PDB entry 7PBP | electron microscopy, 3.20 A resolution | chains D and E of the 10 polymer chains in the assembly

[Chain D (and E)]
Name: Holliday junction ATP-dependent DNA helicase RuvB
From: Streptococcus thermophilus
Notes: EC 3.6.4.12; chain E of this document is another copy of the same molecule, construct and numbering; everything in this record applies to it too
UniProt: A0A2U2MES7 (A0A2U2MES7_STRTR); residue numbers follow UniProt; this construct covers 19-333
Amino-acid sequence (315 residues; row label = number of the first residue in the row):
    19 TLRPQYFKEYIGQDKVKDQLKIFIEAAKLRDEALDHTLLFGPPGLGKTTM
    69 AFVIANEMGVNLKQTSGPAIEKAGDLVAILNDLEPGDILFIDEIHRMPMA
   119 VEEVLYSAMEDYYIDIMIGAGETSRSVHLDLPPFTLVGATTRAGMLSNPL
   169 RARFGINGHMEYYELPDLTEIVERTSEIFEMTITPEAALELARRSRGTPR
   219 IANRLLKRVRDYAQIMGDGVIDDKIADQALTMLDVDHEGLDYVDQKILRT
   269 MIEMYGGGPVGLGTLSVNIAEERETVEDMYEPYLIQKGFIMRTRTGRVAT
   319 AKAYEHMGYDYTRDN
Not modelled in the structure: 332-333 (chain E: 331-333)
Ion coordination: Mg2+: Thr-66 (together with ATP-gamma-S)
Ligand contacts: ATP-gamma-S (AGS; phosphothiophosphoric acid-adenylate ester): Leu-20, Arg-21, Pro-22, Tyr-28, Ile-29, Pro-60, Pro-61, Gly-62, Leu-63, Gly-64, Lys-65, Thr-66, Thr-67, Thr-159, Tyr-181, Ile-189, Pro-217, Arg-218, Asn-221
Reported in the primary citation:
  - conformationally variable residues (loop rearrangement): Arg-21

[Chain D / chain E interface]
Residue-residue contacts - 29 pairs, chain D then chain E:
  Lys-33(D) with Asp-252(E), salt bridge
  Gln-37(D) with Met-250(E), hydrogen bond (side chain-backbone)
  Ile-40(D) with Ile-233(E); Met-234(E), hydrophobic
  Phe-41(D) with Arg-226(E)
  Glu-43(D) with Ile-233(E)
  Ala-44(D) with Asp-229(E); Ile-233(E)
  Arg-48(D) with Arg-228(E); Asp-229(E), salt bridge; Gln-232(E), hydrogen bond
  Asp-53(D) with Arg-226(E), salt bridge
  Arg-160(D) with Glu-290(E), salt bridge
  Gly-162(D) with Thr-293(E)
  Arg-169(D) with Met-297(E)
  Phe-172(D) with Arg-222(E)
  Gly-173(D) with Arg-226(E), hydrogen bond (backbone-side chain)
  Ile-174(D) with Arg-226(E)
  Asn-175(D) with Arg-222(E)
  His-177(D) with Tyr-260(E); Val-261(E)
  Glu-179(D) with Tyr-260(E), hydrogen bond
  Ile-303(D) with Val-285(E), hydrophobic; Asn-286(E)
  Gln-304(D) with Met-272(E); Val-285(E), hydrogen bond (side chain-backbone); Asn-286(E)
  Met-309(D) with Tyr-273(E), hydrophobic
  Arg-310(D) with Thr-282(E), hydrogen bond (backbone-side chain)
Interface residues without a listed pair, chain D (26 interface residues in all): Leu-47, Pro-60, Ala-170, Pro-300, Arg-312
Interface residues without a listed pair, chain E (25 interface residues in all): Arg-218, Tyr-230, Leu-251, Pro-277, Ala-288, Arg-312

[Summary]
The interface between chain D and chain E involves 26 residues on one side and 25 on the other, with 6
hydrogen bonds and 4 salt bridges. Polar pairs include Lys-33(D)/Asp-252(E), Arg-48(D)/Asp-229(E) and
Asp-53(D)/Arg-226(E). Chain D binds ATP-gamma-S. From the paper: conformational variability at Arg-21(D).
Both chains are Holliday junction ATP-dependent DNA helicase RuvB (Streptococcus thermophilus). Entry 7PBP
(RuvAB branch migration motor complexed to the Holliday junction - RuvB AAA+ state s5 [t2 dataset]) was
determined by electron microscopy (same publication as 7PBL, 7PBM, 7PBN, 7PBO, 7PBQ, 7PBR and 3 further
entries).
